PDB entry 9CF7 | X-ray diffraction, 3.55 A resolution | chains C and L of the 3 polymer chains in the assembly

[Chain C]
Name: Germline-targeting HIV-1 gp120 engineered outer domain eODgt8
Source organism: Human immunodeficiency virus 1
Chain sequence (183 residues; each row starts with the number of its first residue; numbers below 1 keep their minus sign (Glu-2 is residue -2)):
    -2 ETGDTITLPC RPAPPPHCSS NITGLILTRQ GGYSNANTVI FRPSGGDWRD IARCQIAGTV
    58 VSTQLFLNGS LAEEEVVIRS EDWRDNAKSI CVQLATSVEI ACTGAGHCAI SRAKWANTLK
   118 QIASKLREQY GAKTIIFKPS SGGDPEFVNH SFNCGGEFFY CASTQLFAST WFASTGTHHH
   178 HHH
Not modelled in the structure: -2 to 0, 31-32, 170-180
Cystine bridges: Cys7-Cys158, Cys15-Cys151, Cys51-Cys88, Cys99-Cys105
Glycans and other covalent adducts: N-acetylglucosamine (NAG) linked to Asn18, Asn65

[Chain L]
Name: Fab eOD-PL01.1 kappa light chain
Source organism: Homo sapiens
Notes: antibody fragment or engineered binder
Chain sequence (214 residues; each row starts with the number of its first residue):
     1 DIQMTQSPSS LSASVGDRVS ITCRASQNII NYLNWYQQKP GKAPKLLINA ASSLQSGVPS
    61 RVSGSGSGTD FTLTISSLQS EDFATYYCQQ SHSTPPTFGQ GTKVEIKRTV AAPSVFIFPP
   121 SDEQLKSGTA SVVCLLNNFY PREAKVQWKV DNALQSGNSQ ESVTEQDSKD STYSLSSTLT
   181 LSKADYEKHK VYACEVTHQG LSSPVTKSFN RGEC
Not modelled in the structure: 213-214
Cystine bridges: Cys23-Cys88, Cys134-Cys194

[Interface between chain C and chain L]
Residue-residue contacts (11; chain C residue first):
  Asp44(C) with Ser93(L), hydrogen bond; Thr94(L), hydrogen bond
  Arg46(C) with Ser91(L); His92(L); Ser93(L); Thr94(L); Pro96(L)
  Arg50(C) with Ile30(L); His92(L), hydrogen bond
  Glu78(C) with Ile30(L)
  Lys85(C) with Asn28(L)
Other interface residues (no listed pair), chain C (7 interface residues in all): Asp47, Gln52
Other interface residues (no listed pair), chain L (8 interface residues in all): Tyr32

[Summary]
The interface between chain C and chain L involves 7 residues on one side and 8 on the other; the contacts
include 3 hydrogen bonds. Polar contacts include Asp44(C)-Ser93(L), Asp44(C)-Thr94(L) and Arg50(C)-His92(L).
N-acetylglucosamine is covalently linked to Asn18(C) and Asn65(C).
Chain C is Germline-targeting HIV-1 gp120 engineered outer domain eODgt8 (Human immunodeficiency virus 1) and
chain L is Fab eOD-PL01.1 kappa light chain (Homo sapiens); the structure, Germline-targeting HIV-1 gp120
engineered outer domain eODgt8 in complex with Fab eOD-PL01.1, was determined by X-ray diffraction.
